Entry 6YMW (electron microscopy, 3.71 A resolution); this record covers chains A and N of the 5 polymer chains in the assembly.

Chain A:
Protein: DNA-directed RNA polymerase, mitochondrial
From: Saccharomyces cerevisiae (strain ATCC 204508 / S288c)
Notes: EC 2.7.7.6
UniProtKB: P13433 (RPOM_YEAST); numbering as in UniProt (aligned over 100-1351)
Chain sequence (1262 residues; row label = number of the first residue in the row):
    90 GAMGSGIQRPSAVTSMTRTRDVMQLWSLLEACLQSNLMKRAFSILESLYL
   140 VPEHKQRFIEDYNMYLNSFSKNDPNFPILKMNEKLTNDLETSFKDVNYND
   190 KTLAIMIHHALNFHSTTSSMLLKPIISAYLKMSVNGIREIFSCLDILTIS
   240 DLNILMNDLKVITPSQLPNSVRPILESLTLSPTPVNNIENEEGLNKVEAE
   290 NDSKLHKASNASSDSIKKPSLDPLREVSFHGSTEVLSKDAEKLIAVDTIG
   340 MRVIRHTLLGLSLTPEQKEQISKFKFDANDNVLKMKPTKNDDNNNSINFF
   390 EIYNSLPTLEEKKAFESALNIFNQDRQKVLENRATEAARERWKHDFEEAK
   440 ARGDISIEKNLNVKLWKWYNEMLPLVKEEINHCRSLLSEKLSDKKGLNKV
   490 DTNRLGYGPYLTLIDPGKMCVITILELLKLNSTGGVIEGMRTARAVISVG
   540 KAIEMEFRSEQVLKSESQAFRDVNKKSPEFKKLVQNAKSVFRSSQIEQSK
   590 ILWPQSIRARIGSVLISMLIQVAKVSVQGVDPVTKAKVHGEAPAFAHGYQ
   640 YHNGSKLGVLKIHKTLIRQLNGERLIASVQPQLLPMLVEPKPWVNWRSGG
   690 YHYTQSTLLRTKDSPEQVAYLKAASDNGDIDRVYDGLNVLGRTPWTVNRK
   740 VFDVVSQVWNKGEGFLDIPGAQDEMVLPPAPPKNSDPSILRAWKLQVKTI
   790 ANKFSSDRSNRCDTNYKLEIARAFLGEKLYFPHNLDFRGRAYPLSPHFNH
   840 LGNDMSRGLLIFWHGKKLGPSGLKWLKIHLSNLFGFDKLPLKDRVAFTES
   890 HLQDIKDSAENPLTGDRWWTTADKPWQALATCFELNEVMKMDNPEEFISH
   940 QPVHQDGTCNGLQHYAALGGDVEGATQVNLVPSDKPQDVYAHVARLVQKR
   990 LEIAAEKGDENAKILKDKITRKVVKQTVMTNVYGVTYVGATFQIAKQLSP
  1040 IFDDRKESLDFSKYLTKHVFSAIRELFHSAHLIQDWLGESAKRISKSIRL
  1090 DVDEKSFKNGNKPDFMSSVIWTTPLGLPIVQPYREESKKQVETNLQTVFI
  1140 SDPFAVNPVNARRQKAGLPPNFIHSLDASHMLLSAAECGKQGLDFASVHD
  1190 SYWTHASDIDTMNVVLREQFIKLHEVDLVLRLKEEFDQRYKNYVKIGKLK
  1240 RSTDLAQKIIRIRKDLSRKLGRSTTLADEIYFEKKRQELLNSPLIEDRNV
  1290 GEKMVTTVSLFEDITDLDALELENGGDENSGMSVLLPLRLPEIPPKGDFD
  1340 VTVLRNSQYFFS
Not modelled in the structure: 90-385, 559-588, 1281-1300, 1315-1317
Sequence notes: expression tag (90-99)
Bound ions: Mg2+: Gly946, Asp1189 (together with P5E)
Residues lining bound ligands: P5E ([[(2R,3S,4R,5R)-5-[2,4-bis(oxidanylidene)pyrimidin-1-yl]-3,4-bis(oxidanyl)oxolan-2-yl]methoxy-sulfanyl-phosphoryl] phosphono hydrogen phosphate): Arg829, Gly946, Thr947, Cys948, Asn949, Gly950, Tyr979, Arg1010, Lys1014, Gln1015, Met1018, Thr1019, Tyr1022, His1163, Asp1166, Asp1189
From the paper describing this entry:
  - binding site for Chains: N (chain N): His641, Asn642, Arg780, Lys787
  - binding site for P5E: Arg829, Tyr979, Arg1010 to Thr1025
  - specificity-determining residues: Tyr1022
  - binding site for Chains: T: Arg827, Tyr831
  - conformationally variable residues (order/disorder transition): Val1024 to Asp1049

Chain N:
Molecule: Chains: N
Sequence (33 nucleotides; numbered 101 to 133; the number before each row is that of its first residue):
   101 CGAATAAGTATTGATATAAGTAATAGATAATGC
Not modelled in the structure: 101-103, 133

Chain A / chain N interface:
Pairs across the interface - 22 pairs, chain A then chain N:
  Leu486(A) - DT109(N)  phosphate contact
  Leu486(A) - DA110(N)  phosphate contact
  Tyr640(A) - DT117(N)  hydrogen bond to the phosphate
  Tyr640(A) - DA118(N)  sugar contact
  His641(A) - DA122(N)  sugar contact
  His641(A) - DA123(N)  salt bridge to the phosphate
  Asn642(A) - DA118(N)  base contact
  Asn642(A) - DA122(N)  sugar contact
  Gly643(A) - DT117(N)  base contact
  Gly643(A) - DA118(N)  base contact
  Ser644(A) - DT117(N)  base contact
  Lys645(A) - DA116(N)  base contact
  Lys645(A) - DT117(N)  hydrogen bond to the base
  Arg780(A) - DG120(N)  sugar contact
  Arg780(A) - DT121(N)  salt bridge to the phosphate
  Arg780(A) - DA123(N)  salt bridge to the phosphate
  Lys783(A) - DG120(N)  salt bridge to the phosphate
  Val1027(A) - DT124(N)  base contact
  Val1027(A) - DA125(N)  base contact
  Lys1052(A) - DG126(N)  salt bridge to the phosphate
  Lys1085(A) - DA130(N)  salt bridge to the phosphate
  Lys1101(A) - DT131(N)  salt bridge to the phosphate
Other interface residues (no listed pair), chain A (21 interface residues in all): Asp490, Leu784, Lys787, Phe1031, Leu1048, Asp1049, Lys1128, Lys1154
Other interface residues (no listed pair), chain N (16 interface residues in all): DT112, DA129

Summary:
The interface between chain A and chain N involves 21 residues on one side and 16 on the other; the contacts
include 2 hydrogen bonds and 7 salt bridges. Among the polar pairs are Lys645(A)-DT117(N), Tyr640(A)-DT117(N)
and His641(A)-DA123(N). The paper reports a binding site for Chains: N (chain N) at His641(A), Asn642(A) and
Arg780(A) among others; a binding site for P5E at Arg829(A), Tyr979(A) and Arg1010(A).
Chain A is DNA-directed RNA polymerase, mitochondrial (Saccharomyces cerevisiae (strain ATCC 204508 / S288c))
and chain N is Chains: N; the structure, Cryo-EM structure of yeast mitochondrial RNA polymerase transcription
initiation complex, was determined by electron microscopy together with 6YMV from the same study.
